Entry 1Q22 (X-ray diffraction, 2.50 A resolution); this record covers chain A.

== Chain A ==
Molecule: sulfotransferase family, cytosolic, 2B, member 1 isoform b
Source organism: Homo sapiens
UniProtKB: O00204 (ST2B1_HUMAN); residues 19-312 here = UniProt positions 19-312
Chain sequence (299 residues; numbered 14 to 312; the number before each row is that of its first residue):
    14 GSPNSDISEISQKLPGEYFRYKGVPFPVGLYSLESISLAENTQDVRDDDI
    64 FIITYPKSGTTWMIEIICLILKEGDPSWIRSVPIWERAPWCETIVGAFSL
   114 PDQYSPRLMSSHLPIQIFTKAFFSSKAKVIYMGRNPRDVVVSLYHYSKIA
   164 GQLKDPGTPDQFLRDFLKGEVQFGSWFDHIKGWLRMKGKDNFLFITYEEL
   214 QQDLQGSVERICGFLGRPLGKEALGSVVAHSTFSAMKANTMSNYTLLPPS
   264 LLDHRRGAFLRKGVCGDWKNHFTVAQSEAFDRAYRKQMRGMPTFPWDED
Not modelled in the structure: 14-17, 116-118, 312
Construct notes: cloning artifact (14-18)
Bound ions: Na+: S160, A163, L166
Residues lining bound ligands:
  - adenosine-3'-5'-diphosphate (A3P): P69, K70, S71, G72, T73, T74, W75, R147, S155, Y210, Q214, S244, T245, F246, M249, F272, L273, R274, K275, G276
  - 3-beta-hydroxy-5-androsten-17-one (AND): I20, L43, Y44, W98, W103, T106, V108, H125, Y159, Q165, Y257, L260, L264, F272
Swiss-Prot annotation at these positions:
  - active site: H125 (Proton acceptor)
  - binding site (3'-phosphoadenylyl sulfate): K70 to W75, R147, S155, Y210, S244 to M249, R274 to G276
  - binding site (substrate): W98, W103, H125
From the paper describing this entry:
  - binding site for 3-beta-hydroxy-5-androsten-17-one: I20, L43, Y44, W98, W103, T106, V108, H125, Y159, Q165, Y257, L260, L264, F272
  - conformationally variable residues (order/disorder transition): D19 to K26
  - catalytic residues: K70, H125 (proposed by the authors, not directly observed)
  - mutagenesis - I20A, I23A: abolished catalytic activity on cholesterol (citing earlier work)
  - specificity-determining residues: I20, I23 (proposed by the authors, not directly observed)

== Overview ==
Ligands of chain A: adenosine-3'-5'-diphosphate and 3-beta-hydroxy-5-androsten-17-one. S160, A163 and L166
form the Na+ site. UniProt lists active-site residue H125, 18 residues binding 3'-phosphoadenylyl sulfate and
3 substrate-binding residues. The paper reports catalytic residues K70 and H125; I20A and I23A abolish
catalytic activity on cholesterol.
Chain A is sulfotransferase family, cytosolic, 2B, member 1 isoform b (Homo sapiens); the structure, Crystal
structure of human cholesterol sulfotransferase (SULT2B1b) in the presence of DHEA and PAP, was determined by
X-ray diffraction (same publication as 1Q1Q, 1Q1Z and 1Q20).
